1EQZ - chains I and C of the 10 polymer chains in the assembly; structure by X-ray diffraction, 2.50 A resolution.

Chain I:
Molecule: 146 nucleotides long DNA
Sequence (146 nucleotides; each row starts with the number of its first residue):
     1 ATCAATATCCACCTGCAGATTCTACCAAAAGTGTATTTGGAAACTGCTCC
    51 ATCAAAAGGCATGTTCAGCGGAATTCCGCTGAACATGCCTTTTGATGGAG
   101 CAGTTTCCAAATACACTTTTGGTAGAATCTGCAGGTGGATATTGAT
Metal / ion sites: Mn2+ site 1 near DA1 (its only coordinating residue here); Mn2+ site 2 near DG18 (its only coordinating residue here); Mn2+ site 3: DG39, DG40; Mn2+ site 4 near DG70 (its only coordinating residue here); K+: DG97, DG98; Mn2+ site 5 near DG100 (its only coordinating residue here); Mn2+ site 6 near DG121 (its only coordinating residue here); Mn2+ site 7 near DG134 (its only coordinating residue here)

Chain C:
Molecule: Protein (histone H3)
From: Gallus gallus
UniProt: P84229 (H31_CHICK); residues 0-135 here correspond to UniProt positions 1-136 (UniProt number = residue number + 1)
Sequence (136 residues; row label = number of the first residue in the row; numbering starts at 0):
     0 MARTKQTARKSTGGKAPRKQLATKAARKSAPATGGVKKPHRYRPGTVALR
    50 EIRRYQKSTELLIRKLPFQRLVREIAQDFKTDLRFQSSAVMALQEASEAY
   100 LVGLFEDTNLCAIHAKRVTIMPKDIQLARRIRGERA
Not modelled in the structure: 0-28
Curated features (UniProtKB/Swiss-Prot):
  - site: Lys36, Lys37 (Involved in HMGB1-binding)
  - modified residue: Arg2 (Asymmetric dimethylarginine), Thr3 (Phosphothreonine), Lys4 (Allysine), Gln5 (5-glutamyl dopamine), Thr6 (Phosphothreonine), Arg8 (Citrulline), Lys9 (N6,N6,N6-trimethyllysine), Ser10 (ADP-ribosylserine), Thr11 (Phosphothreonine), Lys14 (N6,N6-dimethyllysine), Arg17 (Asymmetric dimethylarginine), Lys18 (N6-(2-hydroxyisobutyryl)lysine), Lys23 (N6-(2-hydroxyisobutyryl)lysine), Arg26 (Citrulline), Lys27 (N6,N6,N6-trimethyllysine), Ser28 (ADP-ribosylserine), Lys36 (N6,N6,N6-trimethyllysine), Lys37 (N6-methyllysine), Tyr41 (Phosphotyrosine), Lys56 (N6,N6,N6-trimethyllysine) and 8 more in UniProt
  - lipidation: Cys110 (S-palmitoyl cysteine)

Interface between chain I and chain C:
Pairs across the interface (26; chain I residue first):
  DC50(I) - Arg83(C)  hydrogen bond to the sugar
  DC50(I) - Phe84(C)  sugar contact
  DC50(I) - Gln85(C)  phosphate contact
  DC50(I) - Ser86(C)  hydrogen bond to the phosphate
  DA51(I) - Arg72(C)  salt bridge to the phosphate
  DA51(I) - Arg83(C)  phosphate contact
  DA51(I) - Phe84(C)  hydrogen bond to the phosphate
  DG59(I) - Arg63(C)  phosphate contact
  DC60(I) - Arg63(C)  sugar contact
  DA67(I) - Pro43(C)  phosphate contact
  DG68(I) - Arg42(C)  salt bridge to the phosphate
  DG68(I) - Pro43(C)  sugar contact
  DC69(I) - Thr118(C)  hydrogen bond to the phosphate
  DG70(I) - Arg116(C)  phosphate contact
  DG70(I) - Val117(C)  hydrogen bond to the phosphate
  DG70(I) - Thr118(C)  hydrogen bond to the phosphate
  DG71(I) - Arg116(C)  phosphate contact
  DG71(I) - Met120(C)  phosphate contact
  DT143(I) - Tyr41(C)  phosphate contact
  DT143(I) - Thr45(C)  phosphate contact
  DG144(I) - Arg40(C)  sugar contact
  DG144(I) - Tyr41(C)  phosphate contact
  DG144(I) - Arg42(C)  hydrogen bond to the phosphate
  DG144(I) - Thr45(C)  hydrogen bond to the phosphate
  DA145(I) - Arg40(C)  phosphate contact
  DT146(I) - Ala29(C)  phosphate contact
Other interface residues (no listed pair), chain I (14 interface residues in all): DA61
Other interface residues (no listed pair), chain C (19 interface residues in all): Leu82, Lys115, Lys122

In short:
14 residues of chain I face 19 of chain C across their interface, with 8 hydrogen bonds and 2 salt bridges.
Polar contacts include DC50(I)-Arg83(C), DC50(I)-Ser86(C) and DA51(I)-Phe84(C). The Mn2+ site 3 is built by
DG39(I) and DG40(I). DG97(I) and DG98(I) form the K+ site.
Chain I is 146 nucleotides long DNA and chain C is Protein (histone H3) (Gallus gallus); the structure, X-ray
structure of the nucleosome core particle at 2.5 A resolution, was determined by X-ray diffraction.
